Entry 8EO1 (X-ray diffraction, 1.28 A resolution); this record covers chains D and F of the 3 polymer chains in the assembly.

== Chain D ==
Molecule: 16-nt DNA strand
Sequence (16 nucleotides; numbered 17 to 32; the number before each row is that of its first residue):
    17 TCCCACTTCCGCTTAT
Modified / non-standard residues: 5CM (5-methyl-2'-deoxy-cytidine-5'-monophosphate) at position 26

== Chain F ==
Protein: Transcription factor PU.1
Organism: Homo sapiens
Notes: fragment: ETS-Domain
UniProtKB: P17947 (SPI1_HUMAN); residues 165-270 here = UniProt positions 165-270
Sequence (106 residues; each row starts with the number of its first residue):
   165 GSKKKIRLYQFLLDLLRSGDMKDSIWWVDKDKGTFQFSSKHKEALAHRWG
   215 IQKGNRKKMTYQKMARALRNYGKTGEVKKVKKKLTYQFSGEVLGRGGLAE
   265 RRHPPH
Unresolved in the structure: 165-168, 260-270
UniProt features mapped onto this chain:
  - DNA-binding region: Ile170 to Ser253 (ETS)
  - binding site (DNA): Lys217, Arg230, Arg233, Lys243
  - natural variant: His211 (H211P: In AGM10), Val241 (V241G: In AGM10)
Reported in the primary citation:
  - contacts within the chain: Gln226-Arg233

== How chain D and chain F interact ==
Residue-residue contacts (17):
  DA21(D) with Arg171(F), salt bridge to the phosphate
  DC22(D) with Arg171(F), salt bridge to the phosphate; Leu172(F), hydrogen bond to the phosphate; Lys217(F), hydrogen bond to the phosphate; Tyr235(F), hydrogen bond to the phosphate
  DT23(D) with Trp213(F), hydrogen bond to the phosphate; Lys217(F), salt bridge to the phosphate; Asn219(F), hydrogen bond to the phosphate; Met223(F), phosphate contact; Asn234(F), base contact
  DT24(D) with Asn219(F), phosphate contact; Arg220(F), phosphate contact; Lys221(F), hydrogen bond to the phosphate; Lys227(F), salt bridge to the phosphate; Arg230(F), base contact
  DC25(D) with Lys221(F), salt bridge to the phosphate
  5CM_26(D) with Gln226(F), hydrogen bond to the base
Interface residues without a listed pair, chain D (7 interface residues in all): DG27
Interface residues without a listed pair, chain F (16 interface residues in all): Ile170, Lys222, Ala231

== Summary ==
The interface between chain D and chain F involves 7 residues on one side and 16 on the other; the contacts
include 7 hydrogen bonds and 5 salt bridges. Among the polar pairs are 5CM_26(D)-Gln226(F), DC22(D)-Leu172(F)
and DC22(D)-Lys217(F). The paper reports contacts within the chain involving Gln226(F) and Arg233(F).
Here chain D is a 16-nt DNA strand and chain F is Transcription factor PU.1 (Homo sapiens). Entry 8EO1 (Human
PU.1 ETS-Domain (165-270) Bound to d(AATAAGCGGAAGTGGG) with Hemi-methylated CpG (reverse strand)) was
determined by X-ray diffraction (same publication as 8E3K, 8E3R, 8E4H, 8E5Y, 8EBH, 8EE9 and 14 further
entries).
